8WUW - chains m and n of the 28 polymer chains in the assembly; structure by electron microscopy, 2.60 A resolution.

# Chain m (and n)
Molecule: Co-chaperonin GroES
Organism: Hydrogenobacter thermophilus TK-6
Notes: chain n of this document is another copy of the same molecule, construct and numbering; everything in this record applies to it too
Reference sequence: D3DK85 (D3DK85_HYDTT); residue numbers follow UniProt; this construct covers 1-96
Amino-acid sequence (96 residues; row label = number of the first residue in the row):
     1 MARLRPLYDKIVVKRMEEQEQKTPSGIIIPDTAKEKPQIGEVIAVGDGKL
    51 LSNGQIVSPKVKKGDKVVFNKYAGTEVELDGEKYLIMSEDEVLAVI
Unresolved in the structure: 16-35, 91-96

# Interface between chain m and chain n
Residue-residue contacts (22):
  Lys36(m) - Leu79(n)
  Leu51(m) - Ser52(n)
  Leu51(m) - Asn53(n)
  Leu51(m) - Gly54(n)
  Ser52(m) - Ser52(n)  hydrogen bond (side chain-backbone)
  Asn53(m) - Asn53(n)  hydrogen bond (side chain-backbone)
  Gln55(m) - Asn53(n)
  Gln55(m) - Gly54(n)
  Lys60(m) - Pro6(n)
  Lys60(m) - Leu7(n)
  Lys60(m) - Tyr8(n)
  Lys60(m) - Asp47(n)  salt bridge
  Asp65(m) - Met1(n)
  Lys66(m) - Met1(n)
  Lys66(m) - Arg3(n)  hydrogen bond (backbone-side chain)
  Val67(m) - Arg3(n)  hydrogen bond (backbone-side chain)
  Val67(m) - Arg5(n)
  Val68(m) - Arg3(n)
  Val68(m) - Arg5(n)
  Val68(m) - Leu79(n)  hydrophobic
  Phe69(m) - Arg3(n)
  Lys71(m) - Leu79(n)
Interface residues without a listed pair, chain m (15 interface residues in all): Pro37, Gln38, Val57
Interface residues without a listed pair, chain n (15 interface residues in all): Leu4, Leu50, Leu51, Glu78

# In short
The chain m/chain n interface involves 15 residues from each chain; the contacts include 4 hydrogen bonds and
1 salt bridge. Polar pairs include Lys60(m)-Asp47(n), Ser52(m)-Ser52(n) and Asn53(m)-Asn53(n).
Both chains are Co-chaperonin GroES (Hydrogenobacter thermophilus TK-6). Entry 8WUW (Cryo-EM structure of H.
thermophilus GroEL-GroES2 asymmetric football complex) was determined by electron microscopy, deposited
together with 8WU4, 8WUC and 8WUX.
